Entry 9EMI (X-ray diffraction, 2.27 A resolution); this record covers chains A and T of the 3 polymer chains in the assembly.

== Chain A ==
Name: DNA polymerase
From: Thermococcus kodakarensis KOD1
Notes: EC 2.7.7.7
Reference sequence: D0VWU9 (D0VWU9_THEKO); numbering as in UniProt (aligned over 1-774)
Sequence (774 residues; row label = number of the first residue in the row):
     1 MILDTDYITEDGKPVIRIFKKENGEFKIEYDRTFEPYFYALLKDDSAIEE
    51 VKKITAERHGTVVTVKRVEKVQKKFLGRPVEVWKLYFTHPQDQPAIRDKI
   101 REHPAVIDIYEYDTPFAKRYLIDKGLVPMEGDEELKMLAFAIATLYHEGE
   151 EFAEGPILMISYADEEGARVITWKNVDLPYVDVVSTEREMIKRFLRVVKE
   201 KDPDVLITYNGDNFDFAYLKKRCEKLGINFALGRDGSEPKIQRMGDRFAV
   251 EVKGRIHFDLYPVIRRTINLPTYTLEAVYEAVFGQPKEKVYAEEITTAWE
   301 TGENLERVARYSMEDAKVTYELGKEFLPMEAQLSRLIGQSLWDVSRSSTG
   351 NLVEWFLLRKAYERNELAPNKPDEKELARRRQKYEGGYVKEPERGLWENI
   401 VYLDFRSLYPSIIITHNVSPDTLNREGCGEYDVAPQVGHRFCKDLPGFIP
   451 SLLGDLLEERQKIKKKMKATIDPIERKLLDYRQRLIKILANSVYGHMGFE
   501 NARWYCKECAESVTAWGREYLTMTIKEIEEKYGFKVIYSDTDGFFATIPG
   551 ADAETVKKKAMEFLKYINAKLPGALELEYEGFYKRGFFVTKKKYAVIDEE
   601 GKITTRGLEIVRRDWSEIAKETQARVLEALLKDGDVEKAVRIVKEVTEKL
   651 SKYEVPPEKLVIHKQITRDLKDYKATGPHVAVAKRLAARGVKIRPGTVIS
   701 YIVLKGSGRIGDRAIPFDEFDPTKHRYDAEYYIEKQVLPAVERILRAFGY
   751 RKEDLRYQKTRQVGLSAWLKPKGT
Disordered / not traced: 757-774
Differences from the reference sequence: conflict Gln93 (Val in D0VWU9), Thr114 (Ile in D0VWU9), Ala141 (Asp in D0VWU9), Ala143 (Glu in D0VWU9), His147 (Glu in D0VWU9), Lys383 (Ser in D0VWU9), Gly429 (Lys in D0VWU9), Leu445 (Phe in D0VWU9), Leu485 (Ala in D0VWU9), Val493 (Tyr in D0VWU9), His496 (Tyr in D0VWU9), Met497 (Tyr in D0VWU9), Phe499 (Tyr in D0VWU9), Glu500 (Ala in D0VWU9), Asn501 (Arg in D0VWU9), Leu521 (Ile in D0VWU9), Lys584 (Glu in D0VWU9), Lys664 (Glu in D0VWU9), Arg726 (Lys in D0VWU9), Lys735 (Asn in D0VWU9)
Disulfides: Cys428-Cys442, Cys506-Cys509
Bound ions: Mg2+: Asp404, Phe405, Glu580 (together with XG4)
Residues lining bound ligands: XG4 (2'-deoxy-5'-O-[(R)-hydroxy{[(R)-hydroxy(phosphonooxy)phosphoryl]amino}phosphoryl]guanosine): Phe405, Arg406, Ser407, Leu408, Tyr409, Pro410, Arg460, Lys464, Lys487, Asn491, Tyr494, Gly495, Thr541, Asp542, Glu580
What the authors report for this chain:
  - binding site for the 16-nt DNA strand (chain T): Asn351, Tyr384, Ser492

== Chain T ==
Molecule: 16-nt DNA strand
Sequence (16 nucleotides; row label = number of the first residue in the row):
     1 XXXXXXGGCCGTGGTC
Modified positions: 6HA (1',5'-anhydro-2',3'-dideoxy-2'-(adenin-9-yl)-6'-O-phosphoryl-D-arabino-hexitol) at position 1, 6HA (1',5'-anhydro-2',3'-dideoxy-2'-(adenin-9-yl)-6'-O-phosphoryl-D-arabino-hexitol) at position 2, 6HC (1',5'-anhydro-2',3'-dideoxy-2'-(cytosin-1-yl)-6'-O-phosphoryl-D-arabino-hexitol) at position 3, 6HT (1',5'-anhydro-2',3'-dideoxy-2'-(thymin-1-yl)-6'-O-phosphoryl-D-arabino-hexitol) at position 4, 6HG (1',5'-anhydro-2',3'-dideoxy-2'-(guanin-9-yl)-6'-O-phosphoryl-D-arabino-hexitol) at position 5, 6HT (1',5'-anhydro-2',3'-dideoxy-2'-(thymin-1-yl)-6'-O-phosphoryl-D-arabino-hexitol) at position 6

== How chain A and chain T interact ==
Contacting residue pairs (51; chain A residue first):
  Met244(A) with 6HA_1(T)
  Gly245(A) with 6HA_1(T)
  Asp246(A) with 6HA_1(T)
  Arg247(A) with 6HA_1(T)
  Arg346(A) with 6HA_2(T), base contact
  Ser347(A) with 6HA_2(T), base contact
  Ser348(A) with 6HA_2(T), base contact; 6HC_3(T), hydrogen bond to the phosphate
  Thr349(A) with 6HC_3(T), base contact
  Gly350(A) with 6HC_3(T), hydrogen bond to the phosphate
  Asn351(A) with 6HC_3(T), phosphate contact
  Tyr384(A) with 6HT_4(T), hydrogen bond to the sugar; 6HG_5(T), sugar contact; 6HT_6(T), phosphate contact
  Glu385(A) with 6HG_5(T), sugar contact; 6HT_6(T), phosphate contact
  Gly386(A) with 6HG_5(T), hydrogen bond to the phosphate; 6HT_6(T), hydrogen bond to the phosphate
  Gly387(A) with 6HT_6(T), sugar contact
  Val389(A) with 6HT_6(T), phosphate contact; DG7(T), phosphate contact
  Glu391(A) with DG8(T), phosphate contact
  Asn491(A) with 6HC_3(T), base contact
  Ser492(A) with 6HC_3(T), base contact
  Gly495(A) with 6HC_3(T), base contact; 6HT_4(T), sugar contact
  His496(A) with 6HC_3(T), sugar contact
  Gly498(A) with 6HT_4(T), sugar contact
  Phe499(A) with 6HC_3(T), phosphate contact; 6HT_4(T), phosphate contact
  Thr590(A) with DG8(T), sugar contact
  Lys591(A) with DG7(T), salt bridge to the phosphate; DG8(T), sugar contact
  Lys592(A) with 6HG_5(T), base contact; 6HT_6(T), base contact
  Lys593(A) with DG8(T), phosphate contact; DC9(T), sugar contact
  Arg612(A) with DG7(T), base contact; DG8(T), base contact
  Trp615(A) with DC10(T), phosphate contact
  Pro678(A) with DG11(T), phosphate contact
  Arg709(A) with DT12(T), phosphate contact; DG13(T), salt bridge to the phosphate
  Ile710(A) with DT12(T), hydrogen bond to the phosphate
  Gly711(A) with DT12(T), hydrogen bond to the phosphate
  Tyr731(A) with DG11(T), hydrogen bond to the phosphate
  Lys735(A) with DC10(T), sugar contact; DG11(T), salt bridge to the phosphate
  Pro739(A) with DC10(T), phosphate contact
  Arg743(A) with DC9(T), salt bridge to the phosphate; DC10(T), salt bridge to the phosphate
Interface residues without a listed pair, chain A (39 interface residues in all): Val589, Glu609, Thr676

== Summary ==
The interface between chain A and chain T involves 39 residues on one side and 13 on the other; the contacts
include 8 hydrogen bonds and 5 salt bridges. Polar contacts include Tyr384(A)-6HT_4(T), Ser348(A)-6HC_3(T) and
Gly350(A)-6HC_3(T). From the paper: a binding site for the 16-nt DNA strand (chain T) at Asn351(A), Tyr384(A)
and Ser492(A).
Chain A is DNA polymerase (Thermococcus kodakarensis KOD1) and chain T is a 16-nt DNA strand; the structure,
KOD-H4 DNA polymerase mutant in a ternary complex containing six HNA nucleotides and a non-hydrolyzable
triphosphate, was determined by X-ray diffraction (same publication as 8S84 and 8S87).
